8CA4 - chains E and G of the 5 polymer chains in the assembly; structure by electron microscopy, 3.25 A resolution.

# Chain E
Molecule: NADH dehydrogenase [ubiquinone] flavoprotein 2, mitochondrial
From: Mus musculus
Notes: EC 7.1.1.2
Reference sequence: Q9D6J6 (NDUV2_MOUSE); residues -30 to 217 here correspond to UniProt positions 1-248 (UniProt number = residue number + 31)
Chain sequence (248 residues; row label = number of the first residue in the row; numbers below 1 keep their minus sign (Met-30 is residue -30)):
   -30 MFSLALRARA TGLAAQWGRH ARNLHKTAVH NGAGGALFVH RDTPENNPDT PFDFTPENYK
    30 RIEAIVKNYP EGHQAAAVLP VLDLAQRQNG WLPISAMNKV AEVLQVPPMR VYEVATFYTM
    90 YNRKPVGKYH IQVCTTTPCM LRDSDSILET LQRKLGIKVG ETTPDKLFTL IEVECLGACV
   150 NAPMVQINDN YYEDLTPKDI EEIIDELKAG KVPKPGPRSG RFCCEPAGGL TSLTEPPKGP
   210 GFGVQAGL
Disordered / not traced: -30 to 4, 215-217
Ion coordination: 2Fe-2S cluster Fe: Cys103, Cys108, Cys144, Cys148
Ligand contacts: 2Fe-2S cluster (FES): Cys103, Thr105, Pro107, Cys108, Cys144, Leu145, Gly146, Ala147, Cys148, Met153
Curated features (UniProtKB/Swiss-Prot):
  - binding site ([2Fe-2S] cluster): Cys103, Cys108, Cys144, Cys148
  - modified residue: Lys29 (N6-acetyllysine), Tyr161 (Phosphotyrosine)

# Chain G
Molecule: NADH-ubiquinone oxidoreductase 75 kDa subunit, mitochondrial
From: Mus musculus
Notes: EC 7.1.1.2
Reference sequence: Q91VD9 (NDUS1_MOUSE); residues -22 to 704 here correspond to UniProt positions 1-727 (UniProt number = residue number + 23)
Chain sequence (727 residues; numbered -22 to 704; the number before each row is that of its first residue; numbers below 1 keep their minus sign (Met-22 is residue -22)):
   -22 MLRIPIKRAL IGLSNSPKGY VRTTGTAASN LIEVFVDGQS VMVEPGTTVL QACEKVGMQI
    38 PRFCYHERLS VAGNCRMCLV EIEKAPKVVA ACAMPVMKGW NILTNSEKSK KAREGVMEFL
    98 LANHPLDCPI CDQGGECDLQ DQSMMFGSDR SRFLEGKRAV EDKNIGPLVK TIMTRCIQCT
   158 RCIRFASEIA GVDDLGTTGR GNDMQVGTYI EKMFMSELSG NVIDICPVGA LTSKPYAFTA
   218 RPWETRKTES IDVMDAVGSN IVVSTRTGEV MRILPRMHED INEEWISDKT RFAYDGLKRQ
   278 RLTEPMVRNE KGLLTYTSWE DALSRVAGML QNFEGNAVAA IAGGLVDAEA LVALKDLLNK
   338 VDSDNLCTEE IFPTEGAGTD LRSNYLLNTT IAGVEEADVV LLVGTNPRFE APLFNARIRK
   398 SWLHNDLKVA LIGSPVDLTY RYDHLGDSPK ILQDIASGRH SFCEVLKDAK KPMVVLGSSA
   458 LQRDDGAAIL VAVSNMVQKI RVTTGVAAEW KVMNILHRIA SQVAALDLGY KPGVEAIRKN
   518 PPKMLFLLGA DGGCITRQDL PKDCFIVYQG HHGDVGAPMA DVILPGAAYT EKSATYVNTE
   578 GRAQQTKVAV TPPGLAREDW KIIRALSEIA GITLPYDTLD QVRNRLEEVS PNLVRYDDIE
   638 ETNYFQQASE LAKLVNQEVL ADPLVPPQLT IKDFYMTDSI SRASQTMAKC VKAVTEGAQA
   698 VEEPSIC
Disordered / not traced: -22 to 5, 694-704
Ion coordination: 2Fe-2S cluster Fe: Cys41, Cys52, Cys55, Cys69; 4Fe-4S cluster Fe site 1: His101, Cys105, Cys108, Cys114; 4Fe-4S cluster Fe site 2: Cys153, Cys156, Cys159, Cys203
Ligand contacts:
  - 2Fe-2S cluster (FES): Arg39, Phe40, Cys41, Tyr42, Gly50, Asn51, Cys52, Arg53, Met54, Cys55, Cys69
  - 4Fe-4S cluster (SF4), molecule 1: His101, Pro102, Asp104, Cys105, Cys108, Gln110, Gly111, Cys114, Leu116, Gln117, Val205, Gly206
  - 4Fe-4S cluster (SF4), molecule 2: Met150, Cys153, Ile154, Gln155, Cys156, Thr157, Arg158, Cys159, Val183, Ile202, Cys203, Pro204, Val205, Ala207, Leu208
Curated features (UniProtKB/Swiss-Prot):
  - binding site ([2Fe-2S] cluster): Cys41, Cys52, Cys55, Cys69
  - binding site ([4Fe-4S] cluster): His101, Cys105, Cys108, Cys114, Cys153, Cys156, Cys159, Cys203
  - modified residue: Lys61 (N6-acetyllysine), Ser438 (Phosphoserine), Lys444 (N6-acetyllysine), Lys476 (N6-acetyllysine), Lys686 (N6-acetyllysine)

# How chain E and chain G interact
Residue-residue contacts (27):
  Phe7(E) with Thr175(G), hydrogen bond (backbone-side chain); Gly176(G); Asp180(G); Tyr186(G)
  Val8(E) with Glu138(G); Gln182(G); Tyr186(G)
  His9(E) with Tyr186(G), hydrogen bond (backbone-backbone); Ile187(G)
  Arg10(E) with Glu138(G), salt bridge
  Ile63(E) with Ile187(G), hydrophobic
  Met78(E) with Asp170(G); Asp171(G); Gly173(G); Thr175(G); Gly184(G); Tyr186(G)
  Tyr81(E) with Tyr186(G), hydrophobic
  Glu82(E) with Gly173(G); Thr174(G), hydrogen bond (side chain-backbone)
  Thr85(E) with Thr175(G); Gly176(G), hydrogen bond (side chain-backbone); Tyr186(G)
  Phe86(E) with Gly176(G); Arg177(G)
  Thr88(E) with Arg177(G)
  Arg92(E) with Tyr186(G), hydrogen bond
Interface residues without a listed pair, chain E (14 interface residues in all): Met66, Pro76
Interface residues without a listed pair, chain G (16 interface residues in all): Lys140, Leu172, Thr185

# Overview
14 residues of chain E and 16 residues of chain G are in contact; the contacts include 5 hydrogen bonds and 1
salt bridge. Polar contacts include Arg10(E)-Glu138(G), Phe7(E)-Thr175(G) and Glu82(E)-Thr174(G). Ligands of
chain E: 2Fe-2S cluster.
Here chain E is NADH dehydrogenase [ubiquinone] flavoprotein 2, mitochondrial and chain G is NADH-ubiquinone
oxidoreductase 75 kDa subunit, mitochondrial, both from Mus musculus. Entry 8CA4 (Cryo-EM structure NDUFS4
knockout complex I from Mus musculus heart (Class 2 N-domain)) was determined by electron microscopy (same
publication as 8CA1).
